5L5Q - chains C and D of the 28 polymer chains in the assembly; structure by X-ray diffraction, 2.80 A resolution.

[Chain C]
Protein: Proteasome subunit alpha type-4
From: Saccharomyces cerevisiae (strain ATCC 204508 / S288c)
Notes: EC 3.4.25.1
UniProtKB: P40303 (PSA4_YEAST); residues -1 to 252 here correspond to UniProt positions 1-254 (UniProt number = residue number + 2)
Sequence (254 residues; numbered -1 to 252; the number before each row is that of its first residue; numbers below 1 keep their minus sign (Met-1 is residue -1)):
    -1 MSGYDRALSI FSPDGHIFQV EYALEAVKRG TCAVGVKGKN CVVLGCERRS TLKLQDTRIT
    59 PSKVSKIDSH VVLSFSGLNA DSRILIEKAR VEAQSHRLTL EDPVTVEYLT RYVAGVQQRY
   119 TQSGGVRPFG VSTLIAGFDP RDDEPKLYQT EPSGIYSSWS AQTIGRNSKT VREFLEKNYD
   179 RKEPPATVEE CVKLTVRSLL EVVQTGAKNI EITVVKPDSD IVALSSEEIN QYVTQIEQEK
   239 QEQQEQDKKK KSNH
Disordered / not traced: -1 to 0, 241-252
UniProt features mapped onto this chain:
  - modified residue: Thr58 (Phosphothreonine)

[Chain D]
Protein: Proteasome subunit alpha type-5
From: Saccharomyces cerevisiae (strain ATCC 204508 / S288c)
Notes: EC 3.4.25.1
UniProtKB: P32379 (PSA5_YEAST); residues -7 to 252 here correspond to UniProt positions 1-260 (UniProt number = residue number + 8)
Sequence (260 residues; each row starts with the number of its first residue; numbers below 1 keep their minus sign (Met-7 is residue -7)):
    -7 MFLTRSEYDR GVSTFSPEGR LFQVEYSLEA IKLGSTAIGI ATKEGVVLGV EKRATSPLLE
    53 SDSIEKIVEI DRHIGCAMSG LTADARSMIE HARTAAVTHN LYYDEDINVE SLTQSVCDLA
   113 LRFGEGASGE ERLMSRPFGV ALLIAGHDAD DGYQLFHAEP SGTFYRYNAK AIGSGSEGAQ
   173 AELLNEWHSS LTLKEAELLV LKILKQVMEE KLDENNAQLS CITKQDGFKI YDNEKTAELI
   233 KELKEKEAAE SPEEADVEMS
Disordered / not traced: -7 to 0, 118-124, 243-252

[Interface between chain C and chain D]
Contacting residue pairs (62; chain C residue first):
  Asp3(C) with Glu117(D)
  Arg4(C) with Glu117(D)
  Ala5(C) with Val4(D), hydrophobic; Glu117(D); Ser127(D)
  Ser7(C) with Ser127(D); Arg128(D)
  Ile8(C) with Gln15(D)
  Phe9(C) with Gln15(D); Tyr18(D), hydrophobic; Ser19(D); Ala22(D), hydrophobic; Leu73(D), hydrophobic; Arg128(D); Pro129(D); Gly131(D)
  Ser10(C) with Tyr18(D)
  Pro11(C) with Tyr18(D), hydrophobic; Glu21(D)
  Asp12(C) with Glu21(D)
  Gly13(C) with Tyr18(D); Glu21(D); Ala22(D)
  His14(C) with Leu25(D)
  Ile15(C) with Leu73(D), hydrophobic; Arg128(D)
  Lys35(C) with Glu52(D), salt bridge
  Gln116(C) with Ala75(D); Asp76(D)
  Thr119(C) with Arg128(D), hydrogen bond (backbone-side chain)
  Gln120(C) with Met126(D); Ser127(D), hydrogen bond (backbone-backbone); Arg128(D); Phe130(D)
  Ser121(C) with Ser127(D)
  Gly122(C) with Ser127(D)
  Ser151(C) with Ala75(D)
  Gly152(C) with Ala75(D)
  Ile153(C) with Thr74(D); Ala75(D)
  Ser155(C) with Leu51(D); Ser55(D)
  Ser156(C) with Leu51(D); Glu52(D), hydrogen bond; Ser55(D), hydrogen bond (backbone-side chain)
  Trp157(C) with Thr47(D); Ser48(D); Leu50(D); Leu51(D); Glu52(D)
  Ser158(C) with Leu50(D), hydrogen bond (backbone-backbone); Glu52(D), hydrogen bond
  Ala159(C) with Leu50(D)
  Leu173(C) with Leu50(D), hydrophobic
  Glu174(C) with Ser48(D), hydrogen bond; Pro49(D); Leu50(D)
  Tyr177(C) with Leu50(D), hydrophobic
  Arg179(C) with Pro49(D), hydrogen bond (side chain-backbone); Leu50(D), hydrogen bond (side chain-backbone); Leu51(D), hydrogen bond (side chain-backbone); Glu52(D)
Interface residues without a listed pair, chain C (31 interface residues in all): Arg170
Interface residues without a listed pair, chain D (28 interface residues in all): Asp1, Ser53, Ser79

[Overview]
31 residues of chain C and 28 residues of chain D are in contact, with 10 hydrogen bonds and 1 salt bridge.
Among the polar pairs are Lys35(C)-Glu52(D), Thr119(C)-Arg128(D) and Ser156(C)-Glu52(D).
Chain C is Proteasome subunit alpha type-4 and chain D is Proteasome subunit alpha type-5, both from
Saccharomyces cerevisiae (strain ATCC 204508 / S288c); the structure, Yeast 20S proteasome with human beta5i
(1-138) and human beta6 (97-111; 118-133) in complex with epoxyketone ..., was determined by X-ray
diffraction, deposited together with 5L52, 5L54, 5L55, 5L5A, 5L5B, 5L5D and 30 further entries.
